PDB entry 5BTN | X-ray diffraction, 2.50 A resolution | chains D and G of the 8 polymer chains in the assembly

# Chain D
Protein: DNA gyrase subunit B
Source organism: Mycobacterium tuberculosis (strain ATCC 25618 / H37Rv)
Notes: EC 5.99.1.3; fragment: GyrB 426-675 with N-terminal SNA tag
Reference sequence: P9WG45 (GYRB_MYCTU); residues 426-675 here = UniProt positions 426-675
Chain sequence (253 residues; row label = number of the first residue in the row):
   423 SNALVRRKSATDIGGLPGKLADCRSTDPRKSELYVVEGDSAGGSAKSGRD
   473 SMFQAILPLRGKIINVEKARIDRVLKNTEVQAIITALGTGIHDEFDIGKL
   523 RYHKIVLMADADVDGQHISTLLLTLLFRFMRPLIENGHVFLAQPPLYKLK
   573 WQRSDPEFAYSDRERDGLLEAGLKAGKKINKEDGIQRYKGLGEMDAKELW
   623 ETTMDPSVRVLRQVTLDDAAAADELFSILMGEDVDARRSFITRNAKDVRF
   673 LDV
Unresolved in the structure: 423, 432-436
Sequence notes: expression tag (423-425)
UniProt features mapped onto this chain:
  - binding site (Mg(2+)): Glu459, Asp532, Asp534
  - site (Interaction with DNA): Lys484, Asn487
  - mutagenesis: Asp472 (D472H: No supercoiling activity), Arg482 (R482K: Increased susceptibility to fluoroquinolones, half supercoiling activity, no fluoroquinolone-induced DNA cleavage (makes sequence more like E.coli)), Asn499 (N499D: 17-fold increased resistance to fluoroquinolones, slightly increased DNA cleavage in absence of drugs), Asp577 (D577A: 37% supercoiling, 54% decatenation, 126% DNA cleavage in presence of norfloxacin; D577R: <2% supercoiling, 4% decatenation), Glu620 to Asp627 (<3% supercoiling, 18% decatenation, 75% DNA cleavage in presence of norfloxacin), Glu620 (E620A: 15% supercoiling, 19% decatenation, 143% DNA cleavage in presence of norfloxacin; E620R: 10% supercoiling, 7% decatenation), Glu623 (E623A: 18% supercoiling, 11% decatenation, 131% DNA cleavage in presence of norfloxacin; E623R: <2% supercoiling, 2% decatenation), Asp627 (D627A: 13% supercoiling, 10% decatenation, 42% DNA cleavage in presence of norfloxacin; D627R: <2% supercoiling, 3% decatenation)
Bound ions: Mg2+: Asp532, Asp534
Ligand contacts: 8-methyl-moxifloxacin (8MX; 1-cyclopropyl-6-fluoro-8-methyl-7-[(4aS,7aS)-octahydro-6H-pyrrolo[3,4-b]pyridin-6-yl]-4-oxo-1,4-dihydroquinoline-3-carboxylic acid): Arg482, Gly483, Thr500, Glu501

# Chain G
Molecule: DNA substrate 24-mer TTACGTGCATAGTCATTCATGACC
Source organism: synthetic construct
Sequence (24 nucleotides; numbered 1 to 24; the number before each row is that of its first residue):
     1 TTACGTGCATAGTCATTCATGACC
Unresolved in the structure: 1-2, 24

# Interface between chain D and chain G
Residue-residue contacts - 18 pairs, chain D then chain G:
  Lys484(D) with DT16(G), sugar contact; DT17(G), sugar contact
  Ile485(D) with DT17(G), sugar contact
  Ile486(D) with DT16(G), phosphate contact; DT17(G), phosphate contact
  Asn487(D) with DT17(G), hydrogen bond to the phosphate; DC18(G), hydrogen bond to the phosphate
  Lys490(D) with DC18(G), salt bridge to the phosphate; DA19(G), salt bridge to the phosphate
  Arg495(D) with DT16(G), salt bridge to the phosphate
  Asn499(D) with DA15(G), phosphate contact; DT16(G), hydrogen bond to the phosphate
  His539(D) with DT17(G), hydrogen bond to the phosphate; DC18(G), salt bridge to the phosphate
  Val656(D) with DA19(G), phosphate contact; DT20(G), phosphate contact
  Arg659(D) with DA19(G), salt bridge to the phosphate
  Arg660(D) with DT20(G), salt bridge to the phosphate
Interface residues without a listed pair, chain D (13 interface residues in all): Gly483, Leu543

# Summary
13 residues of chain D and 6 residues of chain G are in contact, with 4 hydrogen bonds and 6 salt bridges.
Polar contacts include Asn487(D)-DT17(G), Asn487(D)-DC18(G) and Asn499(D)-DT16(G). Ligands of chain D:
8-methyl-moxifloxacin.
Here chain D is DNA gyrase subunit B (Mycobacterium tuberculosis (strain ATCC 25618 / H37Rv)) and chain G is
DNA substrate 24-mer TTACGTGCATAGTCATTCATGACC (synthetic construct). Entry 5BTN (Crystal structure of a
topoisomerase II complex) was determined by X-ray diffraction, deposited together with 5BS8, 5BTA, 5BTC, 5BTD,
5BTF, 5BTG, 5BTI and 5BTL.
